PDB entry 7K3U | X-ray diffraction, 2.70 A resolution | chain A

# Chain A
Molecule: Aminopeptidase P family protein
From: Lactococcus lactis
Notes: EC 3.4.13.9
UniProtKB: A8WBX8 (A8WBX8_9LACT); residue numbers follow UniProt; this construct covers 1-362
Sequence (362 residues; numbered 1 to 362; the number before each row is that of its first residue):
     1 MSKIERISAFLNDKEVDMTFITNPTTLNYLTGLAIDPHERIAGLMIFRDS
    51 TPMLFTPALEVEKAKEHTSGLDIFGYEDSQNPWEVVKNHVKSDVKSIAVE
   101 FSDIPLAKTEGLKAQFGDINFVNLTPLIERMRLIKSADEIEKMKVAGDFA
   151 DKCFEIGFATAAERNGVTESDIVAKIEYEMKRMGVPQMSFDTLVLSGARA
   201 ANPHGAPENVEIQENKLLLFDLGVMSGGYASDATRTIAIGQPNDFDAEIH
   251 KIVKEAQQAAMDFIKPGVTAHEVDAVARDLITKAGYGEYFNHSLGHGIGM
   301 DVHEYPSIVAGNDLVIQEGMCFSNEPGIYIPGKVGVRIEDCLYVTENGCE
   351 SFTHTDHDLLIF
Sequence notes: engineered mutation Ser293 (Arg in A8WBX8)
Metal / ion sites: Mn2+ site 1: Asp221, Asp232, Glu339; Mn2+ site 2: Asp232, His296, Glu325, Glu339

# Summary
Asp221, Asp232 and Glu339 coordinate Mn2+ site 1. The Mn2+ site 2 is built by Asp232, His296, Glu325 and
Glu339.
Chain A is Aminopeptidase P family protein (Lactococcus lactis); the structure, X-ray crystallographic
structure model of Lactococcus lactis prolidase mutant R293S, was determined by X-ray diffraction, deposited
together with 7N02 and 6XMR.
